Entry 6HKJ (X-ray diffraction, 2.09 A resolution); this record covers chain A.

[Chain A]
Name: Glutamate carboxypeptidase 2
From: Homo sapiens
Notes: EC 3.4.17.21
UniProtKB: Q04609 (FOLH1_HUMAN); residues 44-750 here = UniProt positions 44-750
Chain sequence (707 residues; each row starts with the number of its first residue):
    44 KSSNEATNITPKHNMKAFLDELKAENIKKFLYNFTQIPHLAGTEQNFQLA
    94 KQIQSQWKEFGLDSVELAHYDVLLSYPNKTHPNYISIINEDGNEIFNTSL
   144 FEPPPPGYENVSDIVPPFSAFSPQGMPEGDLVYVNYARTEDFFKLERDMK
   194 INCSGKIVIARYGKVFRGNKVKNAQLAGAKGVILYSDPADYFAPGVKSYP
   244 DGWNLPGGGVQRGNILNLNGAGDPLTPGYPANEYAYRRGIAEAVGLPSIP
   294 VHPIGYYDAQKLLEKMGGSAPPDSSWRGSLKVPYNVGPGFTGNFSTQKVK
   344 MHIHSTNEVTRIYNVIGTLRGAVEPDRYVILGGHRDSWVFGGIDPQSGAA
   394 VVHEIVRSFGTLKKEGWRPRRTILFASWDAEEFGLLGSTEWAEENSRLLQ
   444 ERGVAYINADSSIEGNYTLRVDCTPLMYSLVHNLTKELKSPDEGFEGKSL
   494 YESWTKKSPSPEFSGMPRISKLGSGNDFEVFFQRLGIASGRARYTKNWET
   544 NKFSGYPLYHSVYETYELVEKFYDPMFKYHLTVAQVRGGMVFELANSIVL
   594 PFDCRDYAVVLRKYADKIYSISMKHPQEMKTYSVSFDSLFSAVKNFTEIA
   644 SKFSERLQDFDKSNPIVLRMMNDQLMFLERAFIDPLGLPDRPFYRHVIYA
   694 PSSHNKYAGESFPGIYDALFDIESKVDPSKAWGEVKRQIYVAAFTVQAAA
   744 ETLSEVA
Unresolved in the structure: 44-54, 654-655
Covalent attachments: N-acetylglucosamine (NAG) linked to Asn76, Asn121, Asn140, Asn195, Asn459, Asn476; glycan linked to Asn638
Ion coordination: Ca2+: Thr269, Tyr272, Glu433, Glu436; Zn2+ site 1: His377, Asp387, Asp453; Zn2+ site 2: Asp387, Glu425, His553 (together with G8W)
Ligand contacts:
  - G8W ((2S)-2-[[(2S)-6-[(6-fluoranylpyridin-3-yl)amino]-1-oxidanyl-1,6-bis(oxidanylidene)hexan-2-yl]carbamoylamino]pentanedioic acid): Lys207, Val208, Phe209, Arg210, Asn257, Asp387, Glu424, Glu425, Gly427, Leu428, Asp453, Ser454, Gly518, Asn519, Arg534, Arg536, Phe546, Ser547, Gly548, Tyr552, His553, Asn698, Lys699, Tyr700
  - tris(hydroxyethyl)aminomethane (TAM): Ser501, Arg511, Trp541
Curated features (UniProtKB/Swiss-Prot):
  - active site: Glu424 (Nucleophile), Ser628 (Charge relay system), Asp666 (Charge relay system), His689 (Charge relay system)
  - binding site (substrate): Arg210, Asn257, Glu424, Ser517, Gly518, Asn519, Arg534 to Arg536, Tyr552, His553, Lys699, Tyr700
  - binding site (Ca(2+)): Thr269, Tyr272, Glu433, Glu436
  - binding site (Zn(2+)): His377, Asp387, Glu425, Asp453, His553
  - glycosylation (N-linked (GlcNAc...) asparagine): Asn51, Asn76, Asn121, Asn140, Asn153, Asn195, Asn336, Asn459, Asn476, Asn638
  - natural variant: His475 (H475Y: Correlates with lower folate and higher homocysteine levels)
  - mutagenesis: Asn51 (N51A: Loss of glycosylation. Reduces enzyme activity), Asn76 (N76A: Loss of glycosylation. Reduces enzyme activity), Asn121 (N121A: Loss of glycosylation. Severely reduced enzyme activity), Asn140 (N140A: Loss of glycosylation. Severely reduced enzyme activity), Asn153 (N153A: Loss of glycosylation. Severely reduced enzyme activity), Asn195 (N195A: Loss of glycosylation. Severely reduced enzyme activity), Asn336 (N336A: Loss of glycosylation. Reduces enzyme activity), His377 (H377A/G/Q: Complete loss of activity), Asp379 (D379E/N: Complete loss of activity), Asp387 (D387E/L: Complete loss of activity; D387N: No effect on enzyme activity), Pro388 (P388A: No effect on enzyme activity), Glu424 (E424A: Complete loss of activity; E424D: Reduces enzyme activity; E424Q: Reduces enzyme activity), 7 further mutagenesis entries in UniProt
Reported in the primary citation:
  - binding site for G8W: Lys207, Val208, Phe546, Ser547, Gly548, Tyr700

[In short]
Chain A binds tris(hydroxyethyl)aminomethane and compound G8W. Covalently linked N-acetylglucosamine: at
Asn76, Asn121, Asn140, Asn195, Asn459 and Asn476 and 1 more. UniProt lists 4 active-site residues, 13
substrate-binding residues, 4 Ca2+-binding residues and 5 Zn2+-binding residues. The paper reports a binding
site for G8W at Lys207, Val208 and Phe546 among others.
Chain A is Glutamate carboxypeptidase 2 (Homo sapiens); the structure, X-ray structure of human glutamate
carboxypeptidase II (GCPII) in complex with a inhibitor RNA 2-19-1, was determined by X-ray diffraction (same
publication as 6H7Y, 6H7Z, 6HKZ and 5OF0).
